Entry 3T8G (X-ray diffraction, 1.50 A resolution); this record covers chain A.

[Chain A]
Name: Thermolysin
From: Bacillus thermoproteolyticus
Notes: EC 3.4.24.27; fragment: mature form
UniProtKB: P00800 (THER_BACTH); residues 1-316 here correspond to UniProt positions 233-548 (UniProt number = residue number + 232)
Chain sequence (316 residues; row label = number of the first residue in the row):
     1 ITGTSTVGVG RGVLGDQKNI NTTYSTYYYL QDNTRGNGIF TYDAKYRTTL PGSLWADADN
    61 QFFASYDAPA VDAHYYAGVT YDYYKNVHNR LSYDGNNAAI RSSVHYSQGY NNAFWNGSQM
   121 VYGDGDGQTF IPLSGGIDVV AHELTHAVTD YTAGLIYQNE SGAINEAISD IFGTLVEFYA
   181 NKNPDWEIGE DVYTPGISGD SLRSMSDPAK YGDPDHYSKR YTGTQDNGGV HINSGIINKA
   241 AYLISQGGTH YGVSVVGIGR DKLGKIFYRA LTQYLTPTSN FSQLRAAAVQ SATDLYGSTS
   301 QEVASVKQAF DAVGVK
Small-molecule neighbours:
  - Ca2+ (CA), molecule 1: Asp57, Asp59, Gln61
  - Ca2+ (CA), molecule 2: Asp138, Glu177, Asp185, Glu187, Ile188, Gly189, Glu190
  - Ca2+ (CA), molecule 3: Glu177, Lys182, Asn183, Pro184, Asp185, Glu190, Asp191
  - Ca2+ (CA), molecule 4: Tyr193, Thr194, Pro195, Ile197, Ser198, Asp200
  - UBTLN26 (UBT; N-[(R)-({[(benzyloxy)carbonyl]amino}methyl)(hydroxy)phosphoryl]-L-leucylglycine): Asn112, Ala113, Phe114, Trp115, Asn116, Phe130, Leu133, Val139, His142, Glu143, His146, Tyr157, Glu166, Ile188, Leu202, Arg203, Asp226, His231
  - Zn2+ (ZN): His142, His146, Tyr157, Glu166, His231
Swiss-Prot annotation at these positions:
  - active site: Glu143, His231 (Proton donor)
  - binding site (Ca(2+)): Asp57, Asp59, Gln61, Asp138, Glu177, Asn183, Asp185, Glu187, Glu190, Tyr193, Thr194, Ile197, Asp200
  - binding site (Zn(2+)): His142, His146, Glu166

[Overview]
Ligands of chain A: UBTLN26, Zn2+ and 4 copies of Ca2+. UniProt lists active-site residues Glu143 and His231,
13 Ca2+-binding residues and 3 Zn2+-binding residues.
Chain A is Thermolysin (Bacillus thermoproteolyticus); the structure, Thermolysin In Complex With UBTLN26, was
determined by X-ray diffraction (same publication as 3T73, 3T74 and 3T8F).
